PDB entry 1G7F | X-ray diffraction, 1.80 A resolution | chain A

== Chain A ==
Protein: Protein-tyrosine phosphatase, non-receptor type 1
Source organism: Homo sapiens
Notes: EC 3.1.3.48; fragment: catalytic domain (residues 1-298)
Reference sequence: P18031 (PTN1_HUMAN); residues 1-298 here = UniProt positions 1-298
Amino-acid sequence (298 residues; numbered 1 to 298; the number before each row is that of its first residue):
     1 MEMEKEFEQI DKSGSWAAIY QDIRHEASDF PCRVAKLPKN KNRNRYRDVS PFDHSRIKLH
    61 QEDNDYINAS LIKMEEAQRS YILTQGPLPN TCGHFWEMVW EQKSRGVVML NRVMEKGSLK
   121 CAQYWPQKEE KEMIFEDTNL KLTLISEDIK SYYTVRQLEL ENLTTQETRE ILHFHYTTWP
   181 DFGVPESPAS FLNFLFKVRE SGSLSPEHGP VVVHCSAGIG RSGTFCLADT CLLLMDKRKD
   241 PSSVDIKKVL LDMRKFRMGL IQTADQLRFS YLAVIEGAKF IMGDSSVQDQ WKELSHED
Unresolved in the structure: 1
Construct notes: conflict D252 (Glu in P18031)
Ligand contacts: INZ (2-{4-[(2S)-2-[({[(1S)-1-carboxy-2-phenylethyl]amino}carbonyl)amino]-3-oxo-3-(pentylamino)propyl]phenoxy}malonic acid): R24, Y46, R47, D48, V49, E115, C215, S216, A217, G218, I219, G220, R221, Q262, Q266
Curated features (UniProtKB/Swiss-Prot):
  - active site: C215 (Phosphocysteine intermediate)
  - binding site (substrate): D181, C215 to R221, Q262
  - modified residue: M1 (N-acetylmethionine), Y20 (Phosphotyrosine), S50 (Phosphoserine), Y66 (Phosphotyrosine), C215 (Cysteine persulfide), S242 (Phosphoserine), S243 (Phosphoserine)
  - cross-link: C215 to S216 (N,N-(cysteine-1,S-diyl)serine (Cys-Ser))
  - mutagenesis: S50 (S50A/D: No phosphorylation), D181 (D181A: Substrate-trapping mutant), C215 (C215S: Catalytically inactive mutant; abolishes sulfhydration)

== Overview ==
Chain A binds compound INZ. From UniProt: active-site residue C215, 9 substrate-binding residues and 3
mutagenesis sites.
Chain A is Protein-tyrosine phosphatase, non-receptor type 1 (Homo sapiens); the structure, Human PTP1B
catalytic domain complexed with pnu177496, was determined by X-ray diffraction (same publication as 1G7G).
